1JI5 - chains A and C of the 4 polymer chains in the assembly; structure by X-ray diffraction, 2.50 A resolution.

== Chain A (and C) ==
Name: Dlp-1
From: Bacillus anthracis
Notes: chain C of this document is another copy of the same molecule, construct and numbering; everything in this record applies to it too
UniProtKB: Q8RPQ2 (Q8RPQ2_BACAN); residues 4-145 here = UniProt positions 4-145
Chain sequence (142 residues; numbered 4 to 145; the number before each row is that of its first residue):
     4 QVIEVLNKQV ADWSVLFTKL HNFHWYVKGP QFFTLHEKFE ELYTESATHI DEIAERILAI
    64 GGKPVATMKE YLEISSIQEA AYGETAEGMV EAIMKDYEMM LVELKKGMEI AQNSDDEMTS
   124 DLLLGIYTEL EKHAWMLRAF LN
Bound ions: Fe ion site 1: His27 (shared with 2 residues of chain B); Fe ion site 2: Asp54, Glu58 (shared with 1 residue of chain B)
UniProt features mapped onto this chain:
  - binding site (Fe cation): His27, Asp54, Glu58

== Chain A / chain C interface ==
Pairs across the interface (13; chain A residue first):
  Lys31(A) with Ala142(C); Asn145(C)
  Gly32(A) with Ala142(C), hydrogen bond (backbone-backbone); Phe143(C)
  Pro33(A) with Gln34(C), hydrogen bond (backbone-side chain); Phe143(C)
  Gln34(A) with Gln34(C)
  Phe35(A) with Met139(C), hydrophobic; Ala142(C), hydrophobic
  Phe36(A) with Lys41(C); Met139(C), hydrophobic; Leu140(C), hydrophobic
  His39(A) with Trp138(C)
Also at the interface, not in a pair above, chain A (9 interface residues in all): Trp28, Val30

== Summary ==
9 residues of chain A face 8 of chain C across their interface; the contacts include 2 hydrogen bonds. Among
the polar pairs are Pro33(A)-Gln34(C) and Gly32(A)-Ala142(C). Asp54(A) and Glu58(A) form the Fe ion site 2.
From UniProt: 3 Fe cation-binding residues on chain A.
Both chains are Dlp-1 (Bacillus anthracis). Entry 1JI5 (Dlp-1 from bacillus anthracis) was determined by X-ray
diffraction together with 1JIG from the same study.
